Entry 4WFJ (X-ray diffraction, 1.75 A resolution); this record covers chain A.

[Chain A]
Protein: Cutinase
From: Saccharomonospora viridis
UniProtKB: W0TJ64 (W0TJ64_9PSEU); residue numbers follow UniProt; this construct covers 47-304
Sequence (273 residues; row label = number of the first residue in the row):
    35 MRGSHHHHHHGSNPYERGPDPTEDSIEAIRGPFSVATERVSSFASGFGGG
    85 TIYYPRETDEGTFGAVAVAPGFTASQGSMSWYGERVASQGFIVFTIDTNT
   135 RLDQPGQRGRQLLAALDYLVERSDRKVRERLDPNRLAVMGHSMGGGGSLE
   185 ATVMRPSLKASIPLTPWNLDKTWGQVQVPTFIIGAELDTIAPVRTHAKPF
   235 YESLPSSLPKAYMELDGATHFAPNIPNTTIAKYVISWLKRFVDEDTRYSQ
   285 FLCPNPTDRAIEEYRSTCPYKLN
Disordered / not traced: 35-46, 305-307
Cystine bridges: C287-C302
Sequence notes: expression tag (35-46, 305-307); engineered mutation P226 (Ser in W0TJ64)
Ion coordination: Ca2+: S76, A78, F81

[Overview]
S76, A78 and F81 form the Ca2+ site.
Chain A is Cutinase (Saccharomonospora viridis); the structure, Crystal structure of PET-degrading cutinase
Cut190 S226P mutant in Ca(2+)-bound state at 1.75 angstrom resolution, was determined by X-ray diffraction,
deposited together with 4WFI and 4WFK.
